Entry 8K43 (electron microscopy, 3.00 A resolution); this record covers chains A1 and B1 of the 12 polymer chains in the assembly.

Chain A1 (and B1):
Protein: VP2
From: Banna virus
Notes: chain B1 of this document is another copy of the same molecule, construct and numbering; everything in this record applies to it too
UniProt: Q9INH3 (Q9INH3_9REOV); residue numbers follow UniProt; this construct covers 1-955
Sequence (955 residues; numbered 1 to 955; the number before each row is that of its first residue):
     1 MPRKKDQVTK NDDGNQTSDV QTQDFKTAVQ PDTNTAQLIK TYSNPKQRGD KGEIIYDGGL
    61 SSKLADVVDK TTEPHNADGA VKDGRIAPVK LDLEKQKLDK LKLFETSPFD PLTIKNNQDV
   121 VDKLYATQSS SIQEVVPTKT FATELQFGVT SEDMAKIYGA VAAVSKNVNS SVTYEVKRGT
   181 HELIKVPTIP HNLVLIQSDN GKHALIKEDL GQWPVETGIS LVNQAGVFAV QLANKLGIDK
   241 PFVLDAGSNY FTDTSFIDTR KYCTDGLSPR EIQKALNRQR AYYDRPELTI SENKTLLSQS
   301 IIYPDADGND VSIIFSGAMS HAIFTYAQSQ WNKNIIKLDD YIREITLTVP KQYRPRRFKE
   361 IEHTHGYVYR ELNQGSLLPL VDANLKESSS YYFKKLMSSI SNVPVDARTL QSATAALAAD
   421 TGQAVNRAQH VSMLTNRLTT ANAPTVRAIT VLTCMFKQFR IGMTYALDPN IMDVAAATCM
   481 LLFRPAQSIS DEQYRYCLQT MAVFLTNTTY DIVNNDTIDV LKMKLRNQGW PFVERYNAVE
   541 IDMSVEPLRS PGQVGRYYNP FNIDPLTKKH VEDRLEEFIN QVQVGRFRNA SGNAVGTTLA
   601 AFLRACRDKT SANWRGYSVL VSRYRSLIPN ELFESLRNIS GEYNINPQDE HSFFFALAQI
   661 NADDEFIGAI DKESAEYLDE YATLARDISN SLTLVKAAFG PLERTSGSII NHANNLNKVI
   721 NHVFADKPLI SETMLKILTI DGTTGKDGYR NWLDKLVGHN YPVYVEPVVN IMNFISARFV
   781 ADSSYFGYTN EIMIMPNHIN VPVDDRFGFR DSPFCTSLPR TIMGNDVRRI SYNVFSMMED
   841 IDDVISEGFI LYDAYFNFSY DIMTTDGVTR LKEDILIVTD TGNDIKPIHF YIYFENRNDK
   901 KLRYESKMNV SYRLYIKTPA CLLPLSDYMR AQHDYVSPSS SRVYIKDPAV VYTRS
Unresolved in the structure: 1-181 (chain B1: 1-19, 404-428)
Sequence notes: conflict K97 (Arg in Q9INH3)

Chain A1 / chain B1 interface:
Residue-residue contacts (147; chain A1 residue first):
  E216(A1) - K166(B1)  salt bridge
  I219(A1) - S165(B1)
  S220(A1) - S165(B1)  hydrogen bond
  N223(A1) - V161(B1)
  N223(A1) - S165(B1)  hydrogen bond
  G226(A1) - Y158(B1)
  V227(A1) - Y158(B1)  hydrophobic
  V230(A1) - A155(B1)  hydrophobic
  V230(A1) - Y158(B1)  hydrophobic
  D239(A1) - S151(B1)  hydrogen bond
  Y341(A1) - E144(B1)
  I345(A1) - E144(B1)
  T348(A1) - T143(B1)  hydrogen bond
  Y353(A1) - F141(B1)  hydrophobic
  R354(A1) - V135(B1)
  R354(A1) - V136(B1)  hydrogen bond (side chain-backbone)
  R354(A1) - T138(B1)
  P355(A1) - V135(B1)
  R356(A1) - Y125(B1)
  R357(A1) - E134(B1)  salt bridge
  R357(A1) - V135(B1)
  K359(A1) - L124(B1)
  K359(A1) - Q128(B1)  hydrogen bond
  I361(A1) - V120(B1)  hydrophobic
  I361(A1) - V121(B1)  hydrophobic
  E362(A1) - V121(B1)
  E362(A1) - Y125(B1)  hydrogen bond
  R370(A1) - E144(B1)  hydrogen bond (side chain-backbone)
  E371(A1) - Q146(B1)
  L372(A1) - E144(B1)
  N373(A1) - Q146(B1)  hydrogen bond (backbone-side chain)
  Q374(A1) - Q146(B1)  hydrogen bond
  K386(A1) - R604(B1)
  K386(A1) - D608(B1)  salt bridge
  M463(A1) - R586(B1)
  T464(A1) - R586(B1)  hydrogen bond
  L467(A1) - A590(B1)
  L467(A1) - G592(B1)
  L467(A1) - N593(B1)
  E492(A1) - V584(B1)
  Q493(A1) - R586(B1)
  Y496(A1) - R586(B1)
  Y496(A1) - N589(B1)
  Q499(A1) - N589(B1)  hydrogen bond
  Y510(A1) - N589(B1)
  N514(A1) - Q528(B1)  hydrogen bond
  R549(A1) - Q146(B1)  hydrogen bond
  I639(A1) - N580(B1)
  I639(A1) - Q583(B1)
  S640(A1) - Q583(B1)
  G641(A1) - Q583(B1)
  S674(A1) - F141(B1)
  L678(A1) - A142(B1)
  L678(A1) - T143(B1)
  L678(A1) - E144(B1)
  D679(A1) - L145(B1)
  D679(A1) - F147(B1)
  A682(A1) - L145(B1)
  A682(A1) - F147(B1)  hydrophobic
  T683(A1) - F147(B1)
  R686(A1) - F147(B1)
  R686(A1) - V149(B1)
  R686(A1) - D153(B1)  salt bridge
  S689(A1) - V149(B1)
  N690(A1) - V149(B1)
  N690(A1) - D153(B1)
  N690(A1) - I157(B1)
  L694(A1) - A160(B1)  hydrophobic
  A697(A1) - V161(B1)
  A698(A1) - V164(B1)
  L702(A1) - L566(B1)
  L702(A1) - K568(B1)
  R704(A1) - V539(B1)
  R704(A1) - E540(B1)
  R704(A1) - I541(B1)
  R704(A1) - D542(B1)
  R704(A1) - D564(B1)  salt bridge
  R704(A1) - L566(B1)
  T705(A1) - D542(B1)
  S706(A1) - I541(B1)
  S706(A1) - D542(B1)  hydrogen bond (backbone-backbone)
  S706(A1) - M543(B1)
  S706(A1) - Y557(B1)
  S706(A1) - S622(B1)
  I709(A1) - R615(B1)
  I710(A1) - V619(B1)  hydrophobic
  I710(A1) - S622(B1)
  I710(A1) - F666(B1)  hydrophobic
  H712(A1) - R615(B1)  hydrogen bond
  A713(A1) - R615(B1)
  N714(A1) - D663(B1)
  N714(A1) - F666(B1)
  N714(A1) - G668(B1)
  N715(A1) - V164(B1)
  N715(A1) - N167(B1)  hydrogen bond
  L716(A1) - R615(B1)
  N717(A1) - D663(B1)
  K718(A1) - N167(B1)
  K718(A1) - D663(B1)  salt bridge
  V719(A1) - A160(B1)  hydrophobic
  V719(A1) - V164(B1)  hydrophobic
  H722(A1) - K156(B1)
  H722(A1) - G159(B1)
  H722(A1) - A160(B1)
  V723(A1) - K156(B1)  hydrogen bond (backbone-side chain)
  A725(A1) - K156(B1)
  K727(A1) - K156(B1)  hydrogen bond (backbone-side chain)
  L729(A1) - D153(B1)
  L729(A1) - K156(B1)
  D747(A1) - Q659(B1)  hydrogen bond
  R750(A1) - Q659(B1)  hydrogen bond
  N751(A1) - A612(B1)
  D754(A1) - K568(B1)
  D754(A1) - R615(B1)  salt bridge
  V757(A1) - K568(B1)
  E766(A1) - G148(B1)
  E766(A1) - V149(B1)  hydrogen bond (side chain-backbone)
  V768(A1) - V149(B1)
  V769(A1) - M154(B1)  hydrophobic
  N773(A1) - Y158(B1)
  N833(A1) - S955(B1)
  S836(A1) - R954(B1)
  M837(A1) - R354(B1)  hydrogen bond (backbone-side chain)
  M837(A1) - R954(B1)
  E839(A1) - R354(B1)  salt bridge
  D880(A1) - R356(B1)
  D880(A1) - Y952(B1)  hydrogen bond (backbone-side chain)
  T881(A1) - R354(B1)
  T881(A1) - Y952(B1)  hydrogen bond (backbone-side chain)
  N883(A1) - R954(B1)
  D884(A1) - R954(B1)  salt bridge
  S941(A1) - N117(B1)  hydrogen bond (backbone-side chain)
  V943(A1) - N117(B1)
  V943(A1) - Q118(B1)
  V943(A1) - V121(B1)  hydrophobic
  Y944(A1) - Q118(B1)  hydrogen bond (backbone-side chain)
  D947(A1) - T140(B1)  hydrogen bond
  A949(A1) - T140(B1)
  A949(A1) - F141(B1)
  V951(A1) - T140(B1)
  V951(A1) - F141(B1)  hydrogen bond (backbone-backbone)
  Y952(A1) - V135(B1)  hydrophobic
  Y952(A1) - T138(B1)
  Y952(A1) - K139(B1)
  Y952(A1) - T140(B1)
  T953(A1) - T138(B1)  hydrogen bond
  T953(A1) - K139(B1)  hydrogen bond (side chain-backbone)
Interface residues without a listed pair, chain A1 (107 interface residues in all): N234, P350, H365, G375, D511, D671, T693, P728, D741, M772, M838, G882, V950, S955
Interface residues without a listed pair, chain B1 (77 interface residues in all): P137, T150, A163, V168, N559, P565, W614, S618

Summary:
Chain A1 and chain B1 form an interface of 107 and 77 residues respectively; the contacts include 31 hydrogen
bonds and 9 salt bridges. Polar contacts include E216(A1)-K166(B1), R357(A1)-E134(B1) and K386(A1)-D608(B1).
Chain A1 and chain B1 are both VP2 (Banna virus); the structure, In situ structure of RNA-dependent RNA
polymerase in full BAV particles, was determined by electron microscopy, deposited together with 8K42, 8K49
and 8K4A.
